7DWR - chains A and C; structure by X-ray diffraction, 2.80 A resolution.

# Chain A (and C)
Name: SOJ protein (Soj)
Source organism: Saccharolobus solfataricus (strain ATCC 35092 / DSM 1617 / JCM 11322 / P2)
Notes: chain C of this document is another copy of the same molecule, construct and numbering; everything in this record applies to it too
Reference sequence: Q981B3 (Q981B3_SACS2); residues 1-220 here = UniProt positions 1-220
Sequence (220 residues; each row starts with the number of its first residue):
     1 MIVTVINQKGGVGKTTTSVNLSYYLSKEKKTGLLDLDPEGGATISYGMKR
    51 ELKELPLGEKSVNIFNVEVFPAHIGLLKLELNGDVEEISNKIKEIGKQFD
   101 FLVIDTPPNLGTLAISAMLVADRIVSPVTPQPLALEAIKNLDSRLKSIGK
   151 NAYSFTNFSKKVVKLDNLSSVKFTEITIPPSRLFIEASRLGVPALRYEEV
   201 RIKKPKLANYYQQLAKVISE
Metal / ion sites: Mg2+: T15 (together with ADP)
Small-molecule neighbours: ADP (adenosine-5'-diphosphate): G10, G11, V12, G13, K14, T15, T16, N157, F158, I178, P179, P180, S181, F184, I185, S188
From the paper describing this entry:
  - binding site for the 24-nt DNA strand: G11, Q131, F158
  - binding site for the 24-nt DNA strand: K160, P180, R182, K204, K206
  - binding site for the 24-nt DNA strand: K9
  - mutagenesis - Q131A, Q131A/F158A: abolished binding to nsDNA
  - mutagenesis - Q131A, Q131A/F158A: decreased catalytic activity on ATP
  - mutagenesis - Q131A, Q131A/F158A: decreased stability
  - mutagenesis - G10V (Kd 516 nM): unchanged binding to MANT-ATP
  - mutagenesis - K14Q: unchanged binding to DNA

# Interface between chain A and chain C
Residue-residue contacts - 32 pairs, chain A then chain C:
  G47(A) with N63(C); I64(C); F65(C), hydrogen bond (backbone-backbone)
  M48(A) with N63(C)
  K49(A) with N63(C), hydrogen bond; N66(C), hydrogen bond
  V62(A) with M48(C), hydrophobic; V62(C), hydrophobic
  N63(A) with G47(C); M48(C); K49(C)
  I64(A) with G47(C); M48(C), hydrophobic
  F65(A) with G47(C), hydrogen bond (backbone-backbone)
  E186(A) with V200(C)
  R189(A) with R196(C); E199(C); V200(C)
  L190(A) with F65(C); V192(C), hydrophobic; R196(C), hydrogen bond (backbone-side chain); Y197(C), hydrophobic; V200(C), hydrophobic
  G191(A) with F65(C)
  V192(A) with V192(C), hydrophobic
  R196(A) with L190(C), hydrogen bond (side chain-backbone)
  Y197(A) with L190(C), hydrophobic; Y197(C), hydrophobic; V200(C)
  V200(A) with R189(C); L190(C), hydrophobic
  R201(A) with R201(C)
Other interface residues (no listed pair), chain A (17 interface residues in all): K203
Other interface residues (no listed pair), chain C (18 interface residues in all): E186, G191

# Overview
17 residues of chain A and 18 residues of chain C are in contact, with 6 hydrogen bonds. Among the polar pairs
are K49(A)-N63(C), K49(A)-N66(C) and L190(A)-R196(C). From the paper: a binding site for the 24-nt DNA strand
at G11(A), Q131(A) and F158(A) among others; Q131A and Q131A/F158A of chain A abolish binding to nsDNA; 4
substitutions were tested in all.
Chain A and chain C are both SOJ protein (Soj) (Saccharolobus solfataricus (strain ATCC 35092 / DSM 1617 / JCM
11322 / P2)); the structure, Structure of Sulfolobus solfataricus SegA-ADP complex bound to DNA, was
determined by X-ray diffraction, deposited together with 7DUT and 7DV2.
